Entry 1A6N (X-ray diffraction, 1.15 A resolution); this record covers chain A.

Chain A:
Protein: Myoglobin
Organism: Physeter catodon
UniProt: P02185 (MYG_PHYCA); residues 1-151 here = UniProt positions 1-151
Sequence (151 residues; each row starts with the number of its first residue):
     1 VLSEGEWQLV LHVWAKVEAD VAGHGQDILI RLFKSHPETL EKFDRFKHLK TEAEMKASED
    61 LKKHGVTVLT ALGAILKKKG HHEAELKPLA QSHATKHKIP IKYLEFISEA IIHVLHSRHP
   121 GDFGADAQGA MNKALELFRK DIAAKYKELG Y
Ion coordination: heme Fe near His93 (its only coordinating residue here)
Ligand contacts: heme (HEM): Leu32, Thr39, Lys42, Phe43, Arg45, His64, Thr67, Val68, Ala71, Leu72, Pro88, Leu89, Ser92, His93, His97, Ile99, Tyr103, Leu104, Ile107, Ile111, Phe138
What the authors report for this chain:
  - conformationally variable residues: His64, His93
  - heme coordination: His93

Summary:
Chain A binds heme. The paper reports heme coordination by His93; conformational variability at His64 and
His93.
Chain A is Myoglobin (Physeter catodon); the structure, Deoxy-myoglobin, atomic resolution, was determined by
X-ray diffraction together with 1A6K, 1A6M and 1A6G from the same study.
